PDB entry 7PH4 | electron microscopy, 2.80 A resolution | chains A and B of the 4 polymer chains in the assembly

# Chain A (and B)
Protein: ATP-dependent lipid A-core flippase
Source organism: Escherichia coli (strain K12)
Notes: EC 7.5.2.6; chain B of this document is another copy of the same molecule, construct and numbering; everything in this record applies to it too
UniProt: P60752 (MSBA_ECOLI); numbering as in UniProt (aligned over 1-582)
Chain sequence (593 residues; numbered -10 to 582; the number before each row is that of its first residue; numbers below 1 keep their minus sign (Gly-10 is residue -10)):
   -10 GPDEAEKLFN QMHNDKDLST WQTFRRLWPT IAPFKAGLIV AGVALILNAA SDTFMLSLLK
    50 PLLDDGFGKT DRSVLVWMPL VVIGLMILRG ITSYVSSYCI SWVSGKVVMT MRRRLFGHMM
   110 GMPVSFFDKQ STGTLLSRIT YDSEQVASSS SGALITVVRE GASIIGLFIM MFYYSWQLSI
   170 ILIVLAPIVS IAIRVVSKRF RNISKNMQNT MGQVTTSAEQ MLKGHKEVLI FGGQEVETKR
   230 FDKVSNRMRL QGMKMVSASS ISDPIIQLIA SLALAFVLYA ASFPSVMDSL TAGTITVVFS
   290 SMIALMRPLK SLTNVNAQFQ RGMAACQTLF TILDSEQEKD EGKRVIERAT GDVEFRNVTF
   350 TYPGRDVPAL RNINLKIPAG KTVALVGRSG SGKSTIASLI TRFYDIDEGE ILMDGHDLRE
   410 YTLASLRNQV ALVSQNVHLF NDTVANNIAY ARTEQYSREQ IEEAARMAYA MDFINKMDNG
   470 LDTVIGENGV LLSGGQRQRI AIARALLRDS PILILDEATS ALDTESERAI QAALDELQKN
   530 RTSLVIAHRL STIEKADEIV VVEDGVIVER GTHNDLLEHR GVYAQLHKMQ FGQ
Not modelled in the structure: -10 to 3, 580-582
Sequence notes: expression tag (-10 to 0)
Curated features (UniProtKB/Swiss-Prot):
  - binding site (ATP): Gly376 to Ser383
  - mutagenesis: Cys88 (C88S: Does not affect ATPase activity), Glu208 (E208A: Does not reduce substrate binding or nucleotide binding, but decreases ATP-dependent extrusion of substrates. Inhibits formation of outward-facing conformation ...), Lys212 (K212A: Does not reduce substrate binding or nucleotide binding, but decreases ATP-dependent extrusion of substrates), Ala270 (A270T: Temperature-sensitive. Loss of lipid export to the outer membrane. Significantly decreases ATPase activity at 42 degrees Celsius but not at 30 degrees Celsius), Cys315 (C315S: Does not affect ATPase activity), Glu506 (E506Q: Lacks cell viability and does not support growth. Can still bind ATP and slowly hydrolyze ATP, but becomes locked into a closed dimer conformation), Leu511 (L511P: Loss of ATPase activity; ATP is still bound), Asp512 (D512G: Loss of ATPase activity; ATP is still bound), His537 (H537A: Lacks cell viability and does not support growth. Can still bind ATP and slowly hydrolyze ATP, but becomes locked into a closed dimer conformation)

# Chain A / chain B interface
Contacting residue pairs - 256 pairs, chain A then chain B:
  Met44(A) with Ile292(B), hydrophobic; Met295(B), hydrophobic
  Leu48(A) with Phe288(B), hydrophobic
  Leu51(A) with Phe288(B), hydrophobic
  Leu52(A) with Ala281(B), hydrophobic; Thr285(B)
  Phe56(A) with Met276(B), hydrophobic; Thr280(B); Ala281(B), hydrophobic; Ile284(B), hydrophobic
  Arg61(A) with Ser271(B), hydrogen bond (side chain-backbone); Pro273(B)
  Leu64(A) with Ala270(B); Ser271(B)
  Met67(A) with Leu267(B), hydrophobic
  Pro68(A) with Ala264(B); Leu267(B), hydrophobic; Tyr268(B)
  Val71(A) with Leu267(B), hydrophobic
  Ile72(A) with Ala264(B), hydrophobic
  Met75(A) with Gln256(B); Leu257(B); Ser260(B); Met295(B), hydrophobic
  Ile76(A) with Leu257(B), hydrophobic
  Arg78(A) with Gln256(B), hydrogen bond
  Gly79(A) with Pro253(B)
  Tyr83(A) with Ser249(B)
  Ser86(A) with Ser249(B)
  Tyr87(A) with Met242(B), hydrophobic; Ser246(B)
  Ser90(A) with Met242(B); Val245(B)
  Trp91(A) with Met242(B), hydrophobic
  Gly94(A) with Arg238(B)
  Lys95(A) with Arg238(B)
  Met98(A) with Asn235(B); Arg238(B)
  Arg101(A) with Met200(B); Phe230(B)
  Arg102(A) with Asp231(B), salt bridge; Ser234(B), hydrogen bond; Asn235(B)
  Phe105(A) with Ala207(B), hydrophobic; Met210(B), hydrophobic; Glu226(B); Phe230(B), hydrophobic
  Met109(A) with Met210(B), hydrophobic; His214(B); Gln223(B); Glu226(B); Thr227(B)
  Met111(A) with His214(B)
  Val113(A) with Lys215(B)
  Phe116(A) with Leu211(B), hydrophobic; His214(B)
  Asp117(A) with Leu480(B)
  Ser120(A) with Asn430(B); Glu476(B)
  Thr121(A) with Glu208(B); Leu211(B); Lys212(B); Glu476(B)
  Leu124(A) with Leu211(B), hydrophobic
  Leu125(A) with Leu125(B), hydrophobic; Thr204(B); Ala207(B), hydrophobic; Glu208(B)
  Thr129(A) with Thr129(B); Met200(B); Thr204(B), hydrogen bond
  Tyr130(A) with Glu133(B)
  Glu133(A) with Tyr130(B); Arg310(B), salt bridge
  Gly141(A) with Gln307(B)
  Arg148(A) with Lys299(B); Asn303(B)
  Glu149(A) with Arg296(B), salt bridge
  Ser152(A) with Arg296(B), hydrogen bond
  Met200(A) with Arg101(B); Thr129(B); Glu133(B)
  Thr204(A) with Thr129(B), hydrogen bond
  Ala207(A) with Phe105(B), hydrophobic; Leu125(B), hydrophobic
  Glu208(A) with Thr121(B); Leu125(B); Glu208(B)
  Gln209(A) with Asn430(B); Glu476(B)
  Met210(A) with Phe105(B), hydrophobic; Met108(B); Met109(B)
  Leu211(A) with Phe116(B), hydrophobic; Thr121(B); Leu124(B), hydrophobic
  Lys212(A) with Thr121(B); Glu208(B); Lys212(B); His427(B)
  Gly213(A) with His427(B)
  His214(A) with Met109(B); Met111(B), hydrogen bond (side chain-backbone); Phe116(B)
  Lys215(A) with Val113(B); Phe392(B)
  Glu216(A) with Ser423(B); His427(B), salt bridge; Phe429(B); Arg493(B)
  Val217(A) with Tyr439(B)
  Leu218(A) with Val113(B), hydrophobic; Phe392(B), hydrophobic; Arg416(B)
  Ile219(A) with Thr390(B); Phe392(B), hydrophobic; Arg416(B); Val419(B); Leu421(B), hydrophobic
  Phe220(A) with Leu421(B); Tyr439(B), hydrophobic; Ala440(B); Arg441(B); Arg493(B); Arg497(B)
  Gly221(A) with Ala440(B); Arg441(B), hydrogen bond (backbone-side chain)
  Gly222(A) with Ala440(B)
  Gln223(A) with Met109(B)
  Glu226(A) with Phe105(B); Met109(B); Tyr439(B)
  Phe230(A) with Arg101(B); Arg102(B); Phe105(B), hydrophobic
  Asp231(A) with Arg102(B), salt bridge
  Ser234(A) with Met98(B); Arg102(B), hydrogen bond
  Asn235(A) with Met98(B); Arg102(B)
  Met237(A) with Glu133(B)
  Arg238(A) with Trp91(B); Gly94(B); Lys95(B); Met98(B)
  Met242(A) with Tyr87(B), hydrophobic; Ser90(B); Trp91(B), hydrophobic
  Val245(A) with Ser90(B)
  Ser249(A) with Tyr83(B); Ser86(B)
  Ile250(A) with Tyr83(B), hydrophobic
  Pro253(A) with Gly79(B)
  Gln256(A) with Met75(B)
  Leu257(A) with Ile76(B), hydrophobic
  Ser260(A) with Met75(B)
  Ala264(A) with Pro68(B); Ile72(B), hydrophobic
  Leu267(A) with Met67(B), hydrophobic; Pro68(B), hydrophobic; Val71(B), hydrophobic
  Tyr268(A) with Pro68(B)
  Ala270(A) with Leu64(B)
  Ser271(A) with Arg61(B), hydrogen bond (backbone-side chain); Leu64(B)
  Pro273(A) with Arg61(B)
  Met276(A) with Phe56(B), hydrophobic; Arg61(B)
  Thr280(A) with Phe56(B)
  Ala281(A) with Leu52(B), hydrophobic; Phe56(B), hydrophobic
  Ile284(A) with Phe56(B), hydrophobic
  Thr285(A) with Thr285(B)
  Phe288(A) with Leu48(B), hydrophobic
  Ser289(A) with Leu48(B)
  Ile292(A) with Met44(B), hydrophobic; Leu45(B), hydrophobic
  Met295(A) with Met75(B), hydrophobic
  Arg296(A) with Glu149(B), salt bridge; Pro297(B)
  Pro297(A) with Arg296(B)
  Lys299(A) with Arg148(B)
  Asn303(A) with Thr145(B), hydrogen bond; Arg148(B)
  Arg377(A) with Tyr458(B), hydrogen bond; Asp512(B), salt bridge; Glu514(B), salt bridge; Ser515(B)
  Ser378(A) with Arg488(B); Ala510(B), hydrogen bond (side chain-backbone); Leu511(B); Asp512(B), hydrogen bond
  Gly379(A) with Ser482(B); Gln485(B)
  Thr390(A) with Ile219(B)
  Phe392(A) with Lys215(B); Leu218(B), hydrophobic; Ile219(B), hydrophobic
  Arg416(A) with Leu218(B); Ile219(B)
  Val419(A) with Ile219(B)
  Leu421(A) with Ile219(B), hydrophobic; Phe220(B)
  Ser423(A) with Glu216(B)
  Gln424(A) with Gly483(B), hydrogen bond (side chain-backbone); Ala510(B)
  Asn425(A) with Arg486(B), hydrogen bond
  His427(A) with Lys212(B); Gly213(B); Glu216(B), salt bridge
  Phe429(A) with Gln209(B); Glu216(B)
  Asn430(A) with Ser120(B), hydrogen bond; Gln209(B)
  Tyr439(A) with Glu216(B); Val217(B); Phe220(B), hydrophobic; Glu226(B)
  Ala440(A) with Phe220(B); Gly221(B); Gly222(B)
  Arg441(A) with Phe220(B); Gly221(B), hydrogen bond (side chain-backbone)
  Tyr458(A) with Arg377(B), hydrogen bond
  Lys465(A) with Asp553(B), salt bridge
  Glu476(A) with Gln119(B); Ser120(B), hydrogen bond; Gln209(B)
  Leu480(A) with Asp117(B)
  Ser482(A) with Gly379(B)
  Gln485(A) with Gly379(B)
  Arg486(A) with Asn425(B), hydrogen bond
  Arg488(A) with Ser378(B)
  Arg493(A) with Glu216(B); Phe220(B)
  Arg497(A) with Phe220(B)
  Ala510(A) with Ser378(B), hydrogen bond (backbone-side chain); Gln424(B); His537(B), hydrogen bond (backbone-side chain)
  Leu511(A) with Ser378(B)
  Asp512(A) with Arg377(B), salt bridge; Ser378(B), hydrogen bond; His537(B)
  Thr513(A) with Met578(B); Gln579(B), hydrogen bond
  Glu514(A) with Arg377(B), salt bridge
  Ser515(A) with Arg377(B)
  Arg517(A) with Met578(B), hydrogen bond (side chain-backbone)
  His537(A) with Ala510(B), hydrogen bond (side chain-backbone); Leu511(B); Asp512(B)
  Arg538(A) with Arg538(B)
  Asp553(A) with Lys465(B), salt bridge
  Met578(A) with Thr513(B); Arg517(B), hydrogen bond (backbone-side chain)
  Gln579(A) with Thr513(B), hydrogen bond
Other interface residues (no listed pair), chain A (161 interface residues in all): Leu47, Ser82, Met108, Gln119, Ile128, Val203, Ser206, Val225, Thr227, Ser246, Leu261, Leu263, Phe272, Leu279, Ala293, Ser300, Arg310, Glu327, Arg354, Gly376, Gly475, Val479, Gly483, Gly484, Ala494, Glu506, Ser509
Other interface residues (no listed pair), chain B (165 interface residues in all): Leu47, Leu51, Gly57, Arg78, Ser82, Ile128, Gln134, Ser140, Ser152, Val203, Ser206, Val225, Met237, Ile250, Leu261, Leu263, Phe272, Leu279, Ala293, Ser300, Glu327, Arg354, Gly376, Ser387, Gly475, Val479, Gly484, Glu506, Ser509

# Overview
Chain A and chain B form an interface of 161 and 165 residues respectively; the contacts include 29 hydrogen
bonds and 13 salt bridges. Polar pairs include Arg102(A)-Asp231(B), Glu133(A)-Arg310(B) and
Glu149(A)-Arg296(B). UniProt lists 8 ATP-binding residues and 9 mutagenesis sites on chain A.
Both chains are ATP-dependent lipid A-core flippase (Escherichia coli (strain K12)). Entry 7PH4 (AMP-PNP bound
nanodisc reconstituted MsbA with nanobodies, spin-labeled at position T68C) was determined by electron
microscopy together with 7PH2, 7PH3, 7PH7 and 7NDF from the same study.
